Entry 6HKF (X-ray diffraction, 1.80 A resolution); this record covers chains A and B.

[Chain A]
Molecule: 14-3-3 protein sigma
Source organism: Homo sapiens
Reference sequence: P31947 (1433S_HUMAN); residues 1-231 here = UniProt positions 1-231
Chain sequence (236 residues; numbered -4 to 231; the number before each row is that of its first residue; numbers below 1 keep their minus sign (Gly-4 is residue -4)):
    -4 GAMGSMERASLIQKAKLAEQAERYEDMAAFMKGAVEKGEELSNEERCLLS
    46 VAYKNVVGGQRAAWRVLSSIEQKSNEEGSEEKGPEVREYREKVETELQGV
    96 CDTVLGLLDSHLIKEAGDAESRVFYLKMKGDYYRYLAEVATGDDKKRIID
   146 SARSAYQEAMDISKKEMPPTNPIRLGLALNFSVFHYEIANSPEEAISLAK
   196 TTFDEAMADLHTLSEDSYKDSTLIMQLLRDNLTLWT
Glycans and other covalent adducts: (1S)-2,2-diphenyl-1-(2-sulfanylethylamino)propan-1-ol (G8T) linked to Cys42
Construct notes: expression tag (-4 to 0); engineered mutation Asn38 (Cys in P31947), Cys42 (Asn in P31947)
Metal / ion sites: Mg2+ site 1 near Glu2 (its only coordinating residue here); Mg2+ site 2 near Ser37 (its only coordinating residue here); Mg2+ site 3 near Glu89 (its only coordinating residue here)
Residues lining bound ligands: G8T ((1S)-2,2-diphenyl-1-(2-sulfanylethylamino)propan-1-ol): Ser45, Val46, Phe119, Lys122, Pro167, Ile168, Gly171, Asp215, Ile219

[Chain B]
Molecule: Estrogen receptor
Reference sequence: P03372 (ESR1_HUMAN); residues 588-595 here = UniProt positions 588-595
Chain sequence (8 residues; each row starts with the number of its first residue):
   588 AEGFPATV
Unresolved in the structure: 588-590
Modified / non-standard residues: Thr594 (phosphothreonine; TPO)

[Chain A / chain B interface]
Residue-residue contacts (21; chain A residue first):
  Lys49(A) - Thr594(B)  hydrogen bond (side chain-backbone)
  Lys49(A) - Val595(B)
  Arg56(A) - Thr594(B)
  Arg60(A) - Phe591(B)
  Lys122(A) - Val595(B)  hydrogen bond (side chain-backbone)
  Arg129(A) - Thr594(B)
  Tyr130(A) - Thr594(B)
  Gly171(A) - Val595(B)
  Leu174(A) - Ala593(B)
  Leu174(A) - Thr594(B)
  Leu174(A) - Val595(B)  hydrophobic
  Asn175(A) - Thr594(B)
  Asn175(A) - Val595(B)  hydrogen bond (side chain-backbone)
  Val178(A) - Pro592(B)  hydrophobic
  Val178(A) - Ala593(B)
  Val178(A) - Thr594(B)
  Glu182(A) - Pro592(B)
  Leu222(A) - Val595(B)  hydrophobic
  Asn226(A) - Pro592(B)
  Asn226(A) - Ala593(B)  hydrogen bond (side chain-backbone)
  Trp230(A) - Pro592(B)  hydrophobic
Other interface residues (no listed pair), chain A (16 interface residues in all): Asp126, Leu229

[Overview]
16 residues of chain A face 5 of chain B across their interface; the contacts include 4 hydrogen bonds. Polar
contacts include Lys49(A)-Thr594(B), Lys122(A)-Val595(B) and Asn175(A)-Val595(B). Compound G8T is covalently
linked to Cys42(A).
Chain A is 14-3-3 protein sigma (Homo sapiens) and chain B is Estrogen receptor; the structure, Ternary
complex of Estrogen Receptor alpha peptide and 14-3-3 sigma C42 mutant bound to disulfide fragment ..., was
determined by X-ray diffraction together with 6HHP, 6HKB, 6HMT, 6HMU and 6HN2 from the same study.
